6YSX - chains L and H of the 3 polymer chains in the assembly; structure by X-ray diffraction, 1.48 A resolution.

[Chain L]
Molecule: Prothrombin
Organism: Homo sapiens
Notes: EC 3.4.21.5
Reference sequence: P00734 (THRB_HUMAN); the construct lacks a stretch of the UniProt sequence, so the offset changes along the chain: -4 to 0 = UniProt 328-332; 1-14 = UniProt 336-349; 15-17 = UniProt 361-363
Amino-acid sequence (36 residues; numbered -4 to 17 plus 14 insertion-coded residues; the number before each row is that of its first residue; a row labelled like 14A-14K holds insertion residues (14A, then the next letters in order); numbers below 1 keep their minus sign (Thr-4 is residue -4)):
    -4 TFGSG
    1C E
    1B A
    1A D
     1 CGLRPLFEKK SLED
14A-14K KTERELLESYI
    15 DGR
Not modelled in the structure: -4 to 0, 15-17
Curated features (UniProtKB/Swiss-Prot):
  - site: Arg17 (Cleavage)

[Chain H]
Molecule: Prothrombin
Organism: Homo sapiens
Notes: EC 3.4.21.5
Reference sequence: P00734 (THRB_HUMAN); the construct lacks a stretch of the UniProt sequence and is renumbered around it, so the offset changes along the chain: 16-36 = UniProt 364-384; 37-60 = UniProt 386-409; 61-77 = UniProt 419-435; 78-97 = UniProt 437-456; 7 more segments
Amino-acid sequence (259 residues; each row starts with the number of its first residue; note: 3 numbers in that range are skipped by the numbering (no residue carries them; nothing is unmodelled there); a row labelled like 60A-60I holds insertion residues (60A, then the next letters in order)):
    16 IVEGSDAEIG MSPWQVMLFR K
   36A S
    37 PQELLCGASL ISDRWVLTAA HCLL
60A-60I YPPWDKNFT
    61 ENDLLVRIGK HSRTRYE
   77A R
    78 NIEKISMLEK IYIHPRYNWR
   97A E
    98 NLDRDIALMK LKKPVAFSDY IHPVCLPDRE TA
129A-129C ASL
   130 LQAGYKGRVT GWGNLKET
147A-147G WTANVGK
   150 GQPSVLQVVN LPIVERPVCK DSTRIRITDN MFCAG
  184A Y
   185 KP
186A-186D DEGK
   187 RGDACEGDSG GPFVMKSP
204A-204B FN
   205 NRWYQMGIVS WGE
   219 GCD
  221A R
   222 DGKYGFYTHV FRLKKWIQKV IDQFGE
Not modelled in the structure: 147A-147G, 246-247
Disulfides: Cys42-Cys58, Cys168-Cys182, Cys191-Cys220
Glycans and other covalent adducts: N-acetylglucosamine (NAG) linked to Asn60G
Bound ions: Na+ site 1: Lys169, Thr172, Phe204A; Na+ site 2: Arg221A, Lys224
Small-molecule neighbours: Sulfamethoxazole (08D): His57, Leu99, Asp189, Ala190, Cys191, Glu192, Ser195, Val213, Ser214, Trp215, Gly216, Gly219, Cys220, Gly226, Phe227
Curated features (UniProtKB/Swiss-Prot):
  - region: Ala183 to Val200 (High affinity receptor-binding region which is also known as the TP508 peptide)
  - active site (Charge relay system): His57, Asp102, Ser195
  - glycosylation: Asn60G (N-linked (GlcNAc...) (complex) asparagine)

[Interface between chain L and chain H]
Contacting residue pairs - 59 pairs, chain L then chain H:
  Cys1(L) with Pro120(H); Val121(H); Cys122(H), disulfide; Arg206(H), hydrogen bond (backbone-side chain)
  Asp1A(L) with His119(H), salt bridge; Arg206(H)
  Ala1B(L) with Arg206(H), hydrogen bond (backbone-side chain)
  Gly2(L) with Trp29(H); Pro120(H), hydrogen bond (backbone-backbone); Cys122(H); Arg206(H); Trp207(H), hydrogen bond (backbone-backbone)
  Leu3(L) with His119(H), hydrogen bond (backbone-side chain); Asn205(H); Arg206(H)
  Arg4(L) with Gly25(H); Met26(H), hydrogen bond (side chain-backbone); Pro28(H); Trp29(H); Arg137(H); Trp207(H)
  Pro5(L) with Ser115(H); Asp116(H); His119(H)
  Leu6(L) with Ile24(H); Asp116(H)
  Phe7(L) with Glu23(H); Ile24(H); Gly25(H); Met26(H), hydrophobic
  Glu8(L) with Lys202(H), salt bridge; Asn205(H); Trp207(H), hydrogen bond
  Asp14(L) with Glu23(H); Met26(H); Arg137(H), salt bridge; Trp207(H)
  Lys14A(L) with Glu23(H), hydrogen bond (backbone-side chain)
  Thr14B(L) with Arg137(H), hydrogen bond; Asn159(H), hydrogen bond
  Glu14C(L) with Arg137(H); Lys202(H), salt bridge
  Glu14E(L) with Lys135(H), salt bridge; Asn159(H), hydrogen bond; Tyr184A(H), hydrogen bond
  Leu14F(L) with Lys135(H); Gly136(H); Asn159(H); Trp207(H), hydrophobic
  Leu14G(L) with Pro204(H), hydrophobic
  Ser14I(L) with Gly133(H); Tyr134(H); Lys135(H), hydrogen bond (side chain-backbone)
  Tyr14J(L) with Tyr134(H), hydrophobic; Lys135(H), hydrogen bond (side chain-backbone); Met201(H); Lys202(H); Pro204(H)
  Ile14K(L) with Tyr134(H), hydrogen bond (backbone-side chain)
Other interface residues (no listed pair), chain L (21 interface residues in all): Glu1C
Other interface residues (no listed pair), chain H (26 interface residues in all): Tyr117
Inter-chain disulfides: Cys1(L)-Cys122(H)

[Overview]
Chain L and chain H form an interface of 21 and 26 residues respectively; the contacts include 1 disulfide
bond, 15 hydrogen bonds and 5 salt bridges. Polar pairs include Asp1A(L)-His119(H), Glu8(L)-Lys202(H) and
Glu14E(L)-Lys135(H). Chain H binds Sulfamethoxazole. Covalently linked N-acetylglucosamine: at Asn60G(H).
Chain L is Prothrombin and chain H is Prothrombin, both from Homo sapiens; the structure, Thrombin in complex
with 4-amino-N-(5-methylisoxazol-3-yl)benzenesulfonamide (j80), was determined by X-ray diffraction.
